Entry 2O4W (X-ray diffraction, 1.90 A resolution); this record covers chain A.

[Chain A]
Protein: Lysozyme
Source organism: Enterobacteria phage T4
Notes: EC 3.2.1.17
Reference sequence: P00720 (LYS_BPT4); the construct has insertions or renumbered stretches relative to UniProt, so the offset changes along the chain: 13-164 = UniProt 13-164; 171-182 = UniProt 1-12
Sequence (171 residues; numbered 12 to 182; the number before each row is that of its first residue):
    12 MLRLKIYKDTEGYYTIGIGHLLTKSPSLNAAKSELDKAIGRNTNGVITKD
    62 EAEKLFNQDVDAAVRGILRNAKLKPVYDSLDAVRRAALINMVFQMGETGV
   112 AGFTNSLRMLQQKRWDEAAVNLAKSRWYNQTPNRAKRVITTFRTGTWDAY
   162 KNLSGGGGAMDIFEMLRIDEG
Not modelled in the structure: 12, 164-170, 182
Sequence notes: cloning artifact (12); engineered mutation T54 (Cys in P00720), A97 (Cys in P00720), D172 (Asn2 in P00720); linker (165-170)
UniProt features mapped onto this chain:
  - active site (Proton donor/acceptor): D20, E181
  - binding site (substrate): L32, F104, S117, N132
What the authors report for this chain:
  - catalytic residues: E181
  - contacts within the chain: I29-F104 (hydrophobic contact), F67-F104 (hydrophobic contact)

[Summary]
From UniProt: active-site residues D20 and E181 and 4 substrate-binding residues. The paper reports the
catalytic residue E181; contacts within the chain involving F104, I29 and F67.
Chain A is Lysozyme (Enterobacteria phage T4); the structure, T4 lysozyme circular permutant, was determined
by X-ray diffraction together with 2O79 and 2O7A from the same study.
